Entry 6RTH (X-ray diffraction, 3.40 A resolution); this record covers chain A.

[Chain A]
Protein: RTX toxin and Ca2+-binding protein
Organism: Yersinia mollaretii (strain ATCC 43969 / DSM 18520 / CIP 103324 / CNY 7263 / WAIP 204)
UniProt: C4SH25 (C4SH25_YERMW); residues 2-520 here = UniProt positions 2-520
Amino-acid sequence (521 residues; row label = number of the first residue in the row; numbering starts at 0):
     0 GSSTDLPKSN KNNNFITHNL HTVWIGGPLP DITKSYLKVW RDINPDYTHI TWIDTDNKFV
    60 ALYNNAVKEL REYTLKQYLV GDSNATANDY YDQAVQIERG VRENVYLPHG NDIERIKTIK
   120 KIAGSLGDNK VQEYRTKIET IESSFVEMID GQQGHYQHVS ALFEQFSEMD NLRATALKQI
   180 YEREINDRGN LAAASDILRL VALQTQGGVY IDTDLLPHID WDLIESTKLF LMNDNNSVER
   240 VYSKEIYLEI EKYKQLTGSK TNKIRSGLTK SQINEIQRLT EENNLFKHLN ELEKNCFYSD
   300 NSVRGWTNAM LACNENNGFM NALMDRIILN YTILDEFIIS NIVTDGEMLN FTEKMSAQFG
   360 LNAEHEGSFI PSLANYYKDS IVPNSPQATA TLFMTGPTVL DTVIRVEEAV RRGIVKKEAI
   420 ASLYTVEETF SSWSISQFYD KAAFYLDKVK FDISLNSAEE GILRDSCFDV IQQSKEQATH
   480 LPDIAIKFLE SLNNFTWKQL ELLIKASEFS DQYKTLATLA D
Unresolved in the structure: 0-11, 431-434, 520
Differences from the reference sequence: expression tag (0-1)
Reported in the primary citation:
  - conformationally variable residues (loop rearrangement, side-chain flip): F429 to Y438
  - mutagenesis - D211A/D213A: increased growth

[In short]
The paper reports that D211A/D213A increase growth; conformational variability at F429.
Chain A is RTX toxin and Ca2+-binding protein (Yersinia mollaretii (strain ATCC 43969 / DSM 18520 / CIP 103324
/ CNY 7263 / WAIP 204)); the structure, Crystal structure of the ligand-free glycosyltransferase domain from
the YGT toxin, was determined by X-ray diffraction, deposited together with 6RTG.
